Entry 4A78 (X-ray diffraction, 2.01 A resolution); this record covers chain A.

== Chain A ==
Name: Cytochrome C peroxidase, mitochondrial
Organism: Saccharomyces cerevisiae
Notes: EC 1.11.1.5
UniProtKB: P00431 (CCPR_YEAST); residues 1-294 here correspond to UniProt positions 68-361 (UniProt number = residue number + 67)
Sequence (296 residues; numbered -1 to 294; the number before each row is that of its first residue; numbers below 1 keep their minus sign (Met-1 is residue -1)):
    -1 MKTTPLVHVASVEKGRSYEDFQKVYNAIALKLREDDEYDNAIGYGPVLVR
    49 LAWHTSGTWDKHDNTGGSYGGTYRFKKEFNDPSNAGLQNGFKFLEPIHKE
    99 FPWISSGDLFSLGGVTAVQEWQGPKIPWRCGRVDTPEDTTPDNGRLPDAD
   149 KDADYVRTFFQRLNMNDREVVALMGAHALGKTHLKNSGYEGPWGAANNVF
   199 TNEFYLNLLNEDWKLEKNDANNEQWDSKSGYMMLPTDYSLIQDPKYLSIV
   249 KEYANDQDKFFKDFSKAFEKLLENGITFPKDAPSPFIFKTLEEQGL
Disordered / not traced: -1 to 1
Differences from the reference sequence: expression tag (-1 to 0); engineered mutation Ala39 (Tyr106 in P00431), Trp119 (Met186 in P00431)
Ion coordination: heme Fe near His175 (its only coordinating residue here)
Ligand contacts:
  - heme (HEM): Pro44, Val45, Val47, Arg48, Trp51, Pro145, Asp146, Ala147, Val154, Phe158, Leu171, Met172, Ala174, His175, Leu177, Gly178, Lys179, Thr180, His181, Asn184, Ser185, Tyr187, Trp191, Leu232, Thr234, Phe262, Phe266
  - Guaiacol (JZ3): Arg72, Phe89, Leu92, Glu93, His96, Ser104, Leu107, Phe108
UniProt features mapped onto this chain:
  - active site: His52 (Proton acceptor), Trp191 (Tryptophan radical intermediate)
  - binding site (heme b): His175
  - site: Arg48 (Transition state stabilizer)
  - modified residue: Tyr153 (Phosphotyrosine)

== In short ==
Ligands of chain A: heme and Guaiacol. From UniProt: active-site residues His52 and Trp191 and heme b-binding
residue His175.
Chain A is Cytochrome C peroxidase, mitochondrial (Saccharomyces cerevisiae); the structure, cytochrome c
peroxidase M119W in complex with guiacol, was determined by X-ray diffraction (same publication as 4A7M, 4A6Z
and 4A71).
